PDB entry 7WR9 | electron microscopy, 3.24 A resolution | chains A and F of the 3 polymer chains in the assembly

Chain A:
Name: BD55-3152H
Source organism: Homo sapiens
Chain sequence (260 residues; each row starts with the number of its first residue; numbers below 1 keep their minus sign (Met-18 is residue -18)):
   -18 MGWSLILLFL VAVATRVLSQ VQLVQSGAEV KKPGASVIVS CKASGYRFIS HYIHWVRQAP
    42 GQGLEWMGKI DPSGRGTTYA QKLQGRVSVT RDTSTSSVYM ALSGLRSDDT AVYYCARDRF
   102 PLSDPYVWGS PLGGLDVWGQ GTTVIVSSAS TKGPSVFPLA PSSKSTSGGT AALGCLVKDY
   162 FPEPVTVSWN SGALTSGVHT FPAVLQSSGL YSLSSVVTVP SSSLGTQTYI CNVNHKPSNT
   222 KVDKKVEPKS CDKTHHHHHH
Disordered / not traced: -18 to 0, 128-241
Disulfides: Cys22-Cys96

Chain F:
Name: Spike protein S1
Source organism: Severe acute respiratory syndrome coronavirus
UniProtKB: P59594 (SPIKE_SARS); numbering as in UniProt (aligned over 323-502)
Chain sequence (180 residues; row label = number of the first residue in the row):
   323 CPFGEVFNAT KFPSVYAWER KKISNCVADY SVLYNSTFFS TFKCYGVSAT KLNDLCFSNV
   383 YADSFVVKGD DVRQIAPGQT GVIADYNYKL PDDFMGCVLA WNTRNIDATS TGNYNYKYRY
   443 LRHGKLRPFE RDISNVPFSP DGKPCTPPAL NCYWPLNDYG FYTTTGIGYQ PYRVVVLSFE
Disulfides: Cys323-Cys348, Cys366-Cys419, Cys467-Cys474
Covalently attached groups: glycan linked to Asn330; N-acetylglucosamine (NAG) linked to Asn357
UniProt features mapped onto this chain:
  - glycosylation (N-linked (GlcNAc...) asparagine): Asn330, Asn357
  - natural variant: Lys344 (K344R: In strain: Isolate GD01, Isolate GD03 and 1 more), Phe360 (F360S: In strain: Isolate GD03 and Isolate SZ3), Arg426 (R426G: In strain: Isolate Shanghai LY), Asn437 (N437D: In strain: Isolate Shanghai LY), Leu472 (L472P: In strain: Isolate GD03), Asn479 (N479K: In strain: Isolate SZ3), Asp480 (D480G: In strain: Isolate GD03), Thr487 (T487S: In strain: Isolate GD03 and Isolate SZ3), Phe501 (F501Y: In strain: Isolate GD01)
  - mutagenesis: Cys323 (C323A: No effect on human ACE2 binding in vitro), Cys348 (C348A: Complete loss of human ACE2 binding in vitro), Glu452 (E452A: 90% loss of human ACE2 binding in vitro), Asp454 (D454A: Complete loss of human ACE2 binding in vitro), Asp463 (D463A: Partial loss of human ACE2 binding in vitro), Cys467 (C467A: Complete loss of human ACE2 binding in vitro), Cys474 (C474A: Complete loss of human ACE2 binding in vitro), Asp480 (D480A: No effect on human ACE2 binding in vitro)

Chain A / chain F interface:
Pairs across the interface - 15 pairs, chain A then chain F:
  Val108(A) with Asn427(F); Ile428(F), hydrophobic
  Trp109(A) with Phe329(F); Asn330(F), hydrogen bond; Val354(F); Ser358(F); Phe360(F), hydrophobic; Phe361(F), hydrophobic; Trp423(F), hydrogen bond (backbone-side chain)
  Gly110(A) with Asn330(F); Ile428(F); Arg495(F), hydrogen bond (backbone-side chain)
  Ser111(A) with Ile428(F)
  Pro112(A) with Thr332(F); Ile428(F)
Interface residues without a listed pair, chain A (8 interface residues in all): Phe101, Asp105, Tyr107
Interface residues without a listed pair, chain F (15 interface residues in all): Ala331, Leu355, Asn424, Thr425

In short:
8 residues of chain A face 15 of chain F across their interface; the contacts include 3 hydrogen bonds. Polar
pairs include Trp109(A)-Asn330(F), Trp109(A)-Trp423(F) and Gly110(A)-Arg495(F). N-acetylglucosamine is
covalently linked to Asn357(F). From UniProt: 8 mutagenesis sites on chain F.
Here chain A is BD55-3152H (Homo sapiens) and chain F is Spike protein S1 (Severe acute respiratory syndrome
coronavirus). Entry 7WR9 (Local CryoEM structure of the SARS-CoV S2P in complex with BD55-3152 Fab) was
determined by electron microscopy.
